3UO1 - chains H and L of the 3 polymer chains in the assembly; structure by X-ray diffraction, 1.64 A resolution.

== Chain H ==
Molecule: Anti-MHC-I monoclonal antibody, 64-3-7 H chain
From: Mus musculus
Notes: antibody fragment or engineered binder
Sequence (216 residues; row label = number of the first residue in the row):
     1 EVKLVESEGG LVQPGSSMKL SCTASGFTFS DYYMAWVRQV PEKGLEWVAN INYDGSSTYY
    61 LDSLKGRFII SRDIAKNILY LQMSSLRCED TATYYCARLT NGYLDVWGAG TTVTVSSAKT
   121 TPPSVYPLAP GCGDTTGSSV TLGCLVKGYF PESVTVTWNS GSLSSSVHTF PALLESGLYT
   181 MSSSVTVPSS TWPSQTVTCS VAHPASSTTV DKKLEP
Cystine bridges: Cys22-Cys96, Cys144-Cys199

== Chain L ==
Molecule: Anti-MHC-I monoclonal antibody, 64-3-7 L chain
From: Mus musculus
Notes: antibody fragment or engineered binder
Sequence (218 residues; each row starts with the number of its first residue):
     1 DVVMTQTPLS LPVSLGDQAS ISCRSSQSLV HSNGNTYLHW YLQKPGQSPN LLIYKVSNRF
    61 SGVPDRFSGS GSGTDFTLKI SRVEAEDLGV YFCSQSTHVP TFGGGTKLEI KRADAAPTVS
   121 IFPPSSEQLT SGGASVVCFL NNFYPKDINV KWKIDGSERQ NGVLNSWTDQ DSKDSTYSMS
   181 STLTLTKDEY ERHNSYTCEA THKTSTSPIV KSFNRNEC
Cystine bridges: Cys23-Cys93, Cys138-Cys198

== Chain H / chain L interface ==
Disulfides between the chains: Cys132(H)-Cys218(L)
Residue-residue contacts - 68 pairs, chain H then chain L:
  Gln39(H) - Gln43(L)  hydrogen bond
  Leu45(H) - Phe92(L)  hydrophobic
  Leu45(H) - Phe102(L)
  Trp47(H) - Pro100(L)  hydrophobic
  Trp47(H) - Phe102(L)
  Tyr59(H) - Val99(L)
  Tyr95(H) - Gln43(L)  hydrogen bond
  Tyr95(H) - Ser48(L)
  Asn101(H) - Tyr37(L)
  Asn101(H) - Lys55(L)
  Gly102(H) - His39(L)  hydrogen bond (backbone-side chain)
  Gly102(H) - Ser96(L)  hydrogen bond (backbone-side chain)
  Tyr103(H) - His39(L)
  Tyr103(H) - Tyr41(L)
  Tyr103(H) - Leu51(L)  hydrophobic
  Tyr103(H) - Tyr54(L)  hydrophobic
  Leu104(H) - Tyr41(L)  hydrogen bond (backbone-side chain)
  Leu104(H) - Leu51(L)
  Asp105(H) - Leu51(L)
  Asp105(H) - Phe60(L)
  Trp107(H) - Tyr41(L)
  Trp107(H) - Pro49(L)
  Gly108(H) - Ser48(L)  hydrogen bond (backbone-side chain)
  Ala109(H) - Ser48(L)  hydrogen bond (backbone-side chain)
  Tyr126(H) - Ser125(L)
  Tyr126(H) - Gln128(L)
  Tyr126(H) - Ser131(L)  hydrogen bond
  Pro127(H) - Ser125(L)
  Pro127(H) - Glu127(L)
  Leu128(H) - Phe122(L)
  Leu128(H) - Phe139(L)  hydrophobic
  Ala129(H) - Phe122(L)
  Pro130(H) - Phe122(L)
  Cys132(H) - Pro123(L)  hydrophobic
  Cys132(H) - Glu217(L)
  Cys132(H) - Cys218(L)  disulfide
  Gly133(H) - Glu217(L)
  Thr141(H) - Ser120(L)
  Thr141(H) - Phe122(L)
  Leu145(H) - Ser135(L)
  Lys147(H) - Gln128(L)
  Lys147(H) - Ser135(L)
  Lys147(H) - Thr184(L)  hydrogen bond
  Ser165(H) - Lys173(L)  hydrogen bond (backbone-side chain)
  His168(H) - Asn141(L)  hydrogen bond
  His168(H) - Asn142(L)  hydrogen bond
  His168(H) - Ser178(L)  hydrogen bond
  Thr169(H) - Thr168(L)
  Phe170(H) - Phe139(L)  hydrophobic
  Phe170(H) - Asn141(L)
  Phe170(H) - Ser166(L)
  Phe170(H) - Thr168(L)
  Phe170(H) - Ser178(L)
  Phe170(H) - Met179(L)
  Phe170(H) - Ser180(L)
  Pro171(H) - Ser166(L)  hydrogen bond (backbone-side chain)
  Pro171(H) - Trp167(L)
  Leu173(H) - Asn165(L)
  Leu173(H) - Ser166(L)
  Glu175(H) - Gly162(L)
  Glu175(H) - Leu164(L)
  Thr180(H) - Leu164(L)
  Ser182(H) - Phe139(L)
  Ser182(H) - Ser180(L)  hydrogen bond
  Ser183(H) - Phe139(L)
  Ser184(H) - Phe139(L)
  Ser184(H) - Asn141(L)  hydrogen bond
  Lys212(H) - Glu127(L)  salt bridge
Other interface residues (no listed pair), chain H (40 interface residues in all): Val37, Glu46, Gly110, Leu142, Gly143
Other interface residues (no listed pair), chain L (42 interface residues in all): Val137, Thr182, Phe213

== Overview ==
Chain H and chain L form an interface of 40 and 42 residues respectively, with 1 disulfide bond, 16 hydrogen
bonds and 1 salt bridge. Among the polar pairs are Lys212(H)-Glu127(L), Gln39(H)-Gln43(L) and
Tyr95(H)-Gln43(L).
Here chain H is Anti-MHC-I monoclonal antibody, 64-3-7 H chain and chain L is Anti-MHC-I monoclonal antibody,
64-3-7 L chain, both from Mus musculus. Entry 3UO1 (Structure of a monoclonal antibody complexed with its
MHC-I antigen) was determined by X-ray diffraction, deposited together with 3UYR, 3V4U and 3V52.
